9JPX - chains C and M of the 8 polymer chains in the assembly; structure by electron microscopy, 2.95 A resolution.

Chain C:
Name: V(D)J recombination-activating protein 1
From: Mus musculus
Notes: EC 3.1.-.-, 2.3.2.27
UniProtKB: P15919 (RAG1_MOUSE); residue numbers follow UniProt; this construct covers 1-1040
Chain sequence (1040 residues; row label = number of the first residue in the row):
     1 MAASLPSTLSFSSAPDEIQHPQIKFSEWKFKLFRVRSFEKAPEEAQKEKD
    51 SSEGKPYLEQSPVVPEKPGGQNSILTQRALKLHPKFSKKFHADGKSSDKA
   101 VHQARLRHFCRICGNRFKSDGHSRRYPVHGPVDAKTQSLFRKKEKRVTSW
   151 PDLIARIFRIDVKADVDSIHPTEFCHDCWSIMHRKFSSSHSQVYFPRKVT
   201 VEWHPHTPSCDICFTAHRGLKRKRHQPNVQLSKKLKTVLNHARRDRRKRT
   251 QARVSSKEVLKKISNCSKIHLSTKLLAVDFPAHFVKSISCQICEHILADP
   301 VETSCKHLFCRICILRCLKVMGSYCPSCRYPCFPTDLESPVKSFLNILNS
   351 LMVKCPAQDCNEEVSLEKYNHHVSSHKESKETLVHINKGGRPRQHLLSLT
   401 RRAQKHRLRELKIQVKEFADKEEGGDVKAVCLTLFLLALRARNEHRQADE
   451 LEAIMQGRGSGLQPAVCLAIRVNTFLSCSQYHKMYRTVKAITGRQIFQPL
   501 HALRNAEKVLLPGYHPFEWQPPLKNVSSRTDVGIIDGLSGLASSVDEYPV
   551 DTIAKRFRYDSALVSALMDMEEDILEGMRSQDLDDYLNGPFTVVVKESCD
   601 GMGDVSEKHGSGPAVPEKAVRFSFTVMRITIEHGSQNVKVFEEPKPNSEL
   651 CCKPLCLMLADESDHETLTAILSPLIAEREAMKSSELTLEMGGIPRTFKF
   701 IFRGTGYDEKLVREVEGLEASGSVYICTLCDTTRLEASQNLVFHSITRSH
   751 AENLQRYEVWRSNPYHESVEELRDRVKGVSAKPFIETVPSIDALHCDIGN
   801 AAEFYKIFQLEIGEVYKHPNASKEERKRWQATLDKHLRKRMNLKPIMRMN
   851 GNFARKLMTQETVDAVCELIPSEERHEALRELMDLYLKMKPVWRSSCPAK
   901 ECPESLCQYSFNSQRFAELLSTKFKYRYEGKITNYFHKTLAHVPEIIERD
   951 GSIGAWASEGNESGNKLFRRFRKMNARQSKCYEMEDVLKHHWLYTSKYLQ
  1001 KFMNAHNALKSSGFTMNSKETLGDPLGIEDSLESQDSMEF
Disordered / not traced: 1-460, 1008-1040
Curated features (UniProtKB/Swiss-Prot):
  - zinc finger: Cys-290 to Arg-329 (RING-type), Leu-351 to Lys-380 (RAG1-type)
  - DNA-binding region: Gly-389 to Gln-456 (NBD)
  - binding site (Zn(2+)): Cys-266, His-270, Cys-290, Cys-293, His-295, Cys-305, His-307, Cys-310, Cys-313, Cys-325, Cys-328, Cys-355, Cys-360, His-372, His-376
  - binding site (a divalent metal cation): Asp-600, Asp-708, Glu-962
  - site: Trp-893 (Essential for DNA hairpin formation, participates in base-stacking interactions near the cleavage site)
  - cross-link: Lys-233 (Glycyl lysine isopeptide (Lys-Gly) (interchain with G-Cter in ubiquitin))
  - mutagenesis: Lys-233 (K233M: Abolishes autoubiquitination), His-307 (H307A: Displays lower E3 ligase activity and affects the joining step of V(D)J recombination), Cys-325 (C325G: Loss of E3 ligase activity and affects the joining step of V(D)J recombination), Arg-391 (R391A: Defects in converting nicked products to hairpins; R391L: Impairs DNA-binding and hairpin formation while maintaining some nicking activity), Arg-393 (R393A: Impairs DNA-binding and hairpin formation while maintaining some nicking activity), Arg-401 (R401A: Allows robust hairpin activity), Arg-402 (R402A: Defects in converting nicked products to hairpins), Lys-405 (K405A: Reduced hairpin activity), His-406 (H406A: Allows robust hairpin activity), Arg-407 (R407A: Impairs DNA-binding and reduces hairpin formation without affecting nicking activity), Asn-443 (N443A: Impairs DNA-binding; when associated with A-445), His-445 (H445A: Impairs DNA-binding; when associated with A-443), 23 further mutagenesis entries in UniProt
Metal / ion sites: Ca2+: Asp-600, Glu-962 (shared with 1 residue of chain G); Zn2+: Cys-727, Cys-730, His-937, His-942

Chain M:
Molecule: 14-nt DNA strand
Sequence (14 nucleotides; numbered 17 to 30; the number before each row is that of its first residue):
    17 CACAGTGATGCAAA

How chain C and chain M interact:
Residue-residue contacts - 15 pairs, chain C then chain M:
  Lys-645(C) / DC19(M)  phosphate contact
  Lys-645(C) / DA20(M)  salt bridge to the phosphate
  Ser-648(C) / DC19(M)  sugar contact
  Ser-648(C) / DA20(M)  phosphate contact
  Glu-649(C) / DA20(M)  sugar contact
  Leu-650(C) / DA20(M)  sugar contact
  Asn-852(C) / DA18(M)  hydrogen bond to the base
  Arg-855(C) / DA18(M)  salt bridge to the phosphate
  Pro-891(C) / DC17(M)  base contact
  Arg-894(C) / DC17(M)  sugar contact
  Arg-894(C) / DA18(M)  salt bridge to the phosphate
  Ser-895(C) / DC17(M)  phosphate contact
  Ser-896(C) / DC17(M)  phosphate contact
  Glu-901(C) / DC17(M)  base contact
  Glu-959(C) / DA18(M)  base contact
Also at the interface, not in a pair above, chain C (13 interface residues in all): Asn-647

In short:
Chain C and chain M form an interface of 13 and 4 residues respectively; the contacts include 1 hydrogen bond
and 3 salt bridges. Polar contacts include Asn-852(C)/DA18(M), Lys-645(C)/DA20(M) and Arg-855(C)/DA18(M).
Chain C is V(D)J recombination-activating protein 1 (Mus musculus) and chain M is a 14-nt DNA strand; the
structure, CryoEM structure of mouse RAG SEC-0, was determined by electron microscopy together with 9JPU,
9JQN, 9JTS and 9JTU from the same study.
